PDB entry 1LTS | X-ray diffraction, 1.95 A resolution | chains H and C of the 7 polymer chains in the assembly

Chain H:
Name: Heat-labile enterotoxin, subunit B
Source organism: Escherichia coli
Reference sequence: P32890 (ELBP_ECOLI); residues 1-103 here correspond to UniProt positions 22-124 (UniProt number = residue number + 21)
Amino-acid sequence (103 residues; numbered 1 to 103; the number before each row is that of its first residue):
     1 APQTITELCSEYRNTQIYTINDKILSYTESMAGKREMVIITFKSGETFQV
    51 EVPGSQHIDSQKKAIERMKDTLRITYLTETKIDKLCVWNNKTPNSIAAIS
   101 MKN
Disulfides: C9-C86

Chain C:
Name: Heat-labile enterotoxin, subunit A
Source organism: Escherichia coli
Reference sequence: P06717 (ELAP_ECOLI); residues 196-236 here correspond to UniProt positions 214-254 (UniProt number = residue number + 18)
Amino-acid sequence (41 residues; numbered 196 to 236; the number before each row is that of its first residue):
   196 GDTCNEETQNLSTIYLREYQSKVKRQIFSDYQSEVDIYNRI

How chain H and chain C interact:
Residue-residue contacts (5; chain H residue first):
  D70(H) with S228(C)
  I74(H) with Y226(C), hydrophobic; S228(C)
  T78(H) with D225(C); Y226(C)
Other interface residues (no listed pair), chain H (6 interface residues in all): K63, R73, T80
Other interface residues (no listed pair), chain C (5 interface residues in all): N234, R235

In short:
6 residues of chain H face 5 of chain C across their interface.
Here chain H is Heat-labile enterotoxin, subunit B and chain C is Heat-labile enterotoxin, subunit A, both
from Escherichia coli. Entry 1LTS (Refined structure of E. coli heat labile enterotoxin, a close relative of
cholera toxin) was determined by X-ray diffraction.
